8S0E - chains 4 and 6 of the 15 polymer chains in the assembly; structure by electron microscopy, 3.80 A resolution.

Chain 4:
Protein: DNA replication licensing factor MCM4
Organism: Homo sapiens
Notes: EC 3.6.4.12
UniProtKB: P33991 (MCM4_HUMAN); numbering as in UniProt (aligned over 1-863)
Amino-acid sequence (863 residues; numbered 1 to 863; the number before each row is that of its first residue):
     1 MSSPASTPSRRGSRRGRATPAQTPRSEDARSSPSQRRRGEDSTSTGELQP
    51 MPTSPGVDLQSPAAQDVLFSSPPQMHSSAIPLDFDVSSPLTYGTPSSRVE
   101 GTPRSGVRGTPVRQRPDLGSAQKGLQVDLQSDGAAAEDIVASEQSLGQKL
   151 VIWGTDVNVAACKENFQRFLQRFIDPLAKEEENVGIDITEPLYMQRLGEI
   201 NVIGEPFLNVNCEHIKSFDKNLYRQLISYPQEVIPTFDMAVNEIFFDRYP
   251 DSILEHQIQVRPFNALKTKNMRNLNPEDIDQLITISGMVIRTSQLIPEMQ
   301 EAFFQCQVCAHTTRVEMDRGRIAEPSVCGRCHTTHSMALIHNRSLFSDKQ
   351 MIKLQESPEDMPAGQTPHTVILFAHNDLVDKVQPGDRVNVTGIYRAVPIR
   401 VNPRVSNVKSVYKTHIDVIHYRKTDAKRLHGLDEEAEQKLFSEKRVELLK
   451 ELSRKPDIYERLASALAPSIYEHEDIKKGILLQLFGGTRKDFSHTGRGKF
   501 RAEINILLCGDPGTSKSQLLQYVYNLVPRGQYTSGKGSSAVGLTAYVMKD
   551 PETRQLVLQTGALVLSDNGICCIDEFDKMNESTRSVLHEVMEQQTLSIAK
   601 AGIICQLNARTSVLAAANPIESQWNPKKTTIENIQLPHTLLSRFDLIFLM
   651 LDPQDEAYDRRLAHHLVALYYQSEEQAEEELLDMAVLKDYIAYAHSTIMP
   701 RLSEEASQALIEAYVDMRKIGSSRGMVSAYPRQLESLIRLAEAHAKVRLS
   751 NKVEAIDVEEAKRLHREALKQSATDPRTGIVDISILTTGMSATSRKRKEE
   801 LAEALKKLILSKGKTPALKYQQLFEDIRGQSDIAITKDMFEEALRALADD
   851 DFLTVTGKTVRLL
Unresolved in the structure: 1-190, 356-368, 398-413, 424-438, 536-543, 670-679, 722-728, 772-863
Sequence notes: variant M650 (Leu in P33991)
Ion coordination: Zn2+: C306, C309, C328, C331
Ligand contacts: ATP-gamma-S: R497, F500, E592, T639, R643, P731, R732, E735
Curated features (UniProtKB/Swiss-Prot):
  - motif: S642 to D645 (Arginine finger)
  - binding site (ATP): Y471, R497, K516, S517, N618, R643, R732, E735
  - modified residue: S2 (N-acetylserine), S6 (Phosphoserine), T7 (Phosphothreonine), T19 (Phosphothreonine), S26 (Phosphoserine), S31 (Phosphoserine), S32 (Phosphoserine), S34 (Phosphoserine), T102 (Phosphothreonine), S105 (Phosphoserine), T110 (Phosphothreonine), S120 (Phosphoserine), S131 (Phosphoserine), S142 (Phosphoserine), S145 (Phosphoserine), K220 (N6-acetyllysine), K450 (N6-acetyllysine), K858 (N6-acetyllysine)
  - cross-link (Glycyl lysine isopeptide (Lys-Gly)): K439 (interchain with G-Cter in SUMO2), K798 (interchain with G-Cter in SUMO2)
  - natural variant: M650 (L650M: this construct carries the variant)
  - mutagenesis: G364 (G364R: Reduced MCM complex DNA helicase activity. No effect on MCM complex formation. No effect on MCM complex ssDNA binding and ATPase activity)

Chain 6:
Protein: DNA replication licensing factor MCM6
Organism: Homo sapiens
Notes: EC 3.6.4.12
UniProtKB: Q14566 (MCM6_HUMAN); numbering as in UniProt (aligned over 1-821)
Amino-acid sequence (821 residues; row label = number of the first residue in the row):
     1 MDLAAAAEPGAGSQHLEVRDEVAEKCQKLFLDFLEEFQSSDGEIKYLQLA
    51 EELIRPERNTLVVSFVDLEQFNQQLSTTIQEEFYRVYPYLCRALKTFVKD
   101 RKEIPLAKDFYVAFQDLPTRHKIRELTSSRIGLLTRISGQVVRTHPVHPE
   151 LVSGTFLCLDCQTVIRDVEQQFKYTQPNICRNPVCANRRRFLLDTNKSRF
   201 VDFQKVRIQETQAELPRGSIPRSLEVILRAEAVESAQAGDKCDFTGTLIV
   251 VPDVSKLSTPGARAETNSRVSGVDGYETEGIRGLRALGVRDLSYRLVFLA
   301 CCVAPTNPRFGGKELRDEEQTAESIKNQMTVKEWEKVFEMSQDKNLYHNL
   351 CTSLFPTIHGNDEVKRGVLLMLFGGVPKTTGEGTSLRGDINVCIVGDPST
   401 AKSQFLKHVEEFSPRAVYTSGKASSAAGLTAAVVRDEESHEFVIEAGALM
   451 LADNGVCCIDEFDKMDVRDQVAIHEAMEQQTISITKAGVKATLNARTSIL
   501 AAANPISGHYDRSKSLKQNINLSAPIMSRFDLFFILVDECNEVTDYAIAR
   551 RIVDLHSRIEESIDRVYSLDDIRRYLLFARQFKPKISKESEDFIVEQYKH
   601 LRQRDGSGVTKSSWRITVRQLESMIRLSEAMARMHCCDEVQPKHVKEAFR
   651 LLNKSIIRVETPDVNLDQEEEIQMEVDEGAGGINGHADSPAPVNGINGYN
   701 EDINQESAPKASLRLGFSEYCRISNLIVLHLRKVEEEEDESALKRSELVN
   751 WYLKEIESEIDSEEELINKKRIIEKVIHRLTHYDHVLIELTQAGLKGSTE
   801 GSESYEEDPYLVVNPNYLLED
Unresolved in the structure: 1-19, 39-41, 102-109, 173-193, 253-293, 306-326, 605-612, 666-712, 737-742, 792-806, 819-821
Ion coordination: Mg2+: S403 (together with ATP-gamma-S)
Ligand contacts:
  - ATP-gamma-S (AGS; phosphothiophosphoric acid-adenylate ester): L386, E478, P525, R529, V618, R619, E622
  - ATP-gamma-S: T357, I358, H359, P398, S399, T400, A401, K402, S403, Q404, D460, I552
Curated features (UniProtKB/Swiss-Prot):
  - motif: S528 to D531 (Arginine finger)
  - binding site (ATP): H359, S399, T400, A401, K402, S403, N504
  - binding site (ADP): R619, E622
  - modified residue: M1 (N-acetylmethionine), S13 (Phosphoserine), S219 (Phosphoserine), S271 (Phosphoserine), T278 (Phosphothreonine), K643 (N6-acetyllysine), S689 (Phosphoserine), S762 (Phosphoserine), T791 (Phosphothreonine)
  - natural variant: P149 (P149S: Found in a patient with mild developmental delay and autism spectrum disorder; uncertain significance), C158 (C158Y: Found in patients with microcephaly, developmental delay, typical facial characteristics, endocrine disorders, feeding difficulties and urogenital anomalies; uncertain significance), D202 (D202G: Found in a patient with intra-uterine growth restriction, developmental delay and autism spectrum disorder; uncertain significance), G239 (G239S: Found in a patient with endocrine disorders, developmental regression, autism spectrum disorder and epilepsy; uncertain significance)
  - mutagenesis: E757 (E757A/D: Impairs interaction with CTD1), E763 (E763A/D: Impairs interaction with CTD1), L766 (L766A: Impairs interaction with CTD1)

How chain 4 and chain 6 interact:
Contacting residue pairs - 68 pairs, chain 4 then chain 6:
  Q294(4) with R222(6)
  L295(4) with L126(6); T127(6)
  P297(4) with S128(6)
  M299(4) with Y294(6)
  H341(4) with Y294(6)
  N342(4) with Y84(6)
  R343(4) with D20(6), salt bridge; R85(6)
  F346(4) with V250(6), hydrophobic; Y294(6), hydrophobic
  D348(4) with T127(6); S128(6), hydrogen bond
  F492(4) with L555(6), hydrophobic
  H494(4) with E560(6); R565(6), hydrogen bond (backbone-side chain)
  T495(4) with I559(6); I563(6); R565(6), hydrogen bond (backbone-side chain)
  G496(4) with H408(6); E411(6); R565(6)
  R497(4) with T357(6), hydrogen bond (side chain-backbone); Q404(6); H408(6); L555(6)
  F500(4) with Q404(6)
  R554(4) with E437(6)
  V557(4) with I220(6), hydrophobic
  L558(4) with I220(6)
  S582(4) with K422(6)
  S585(4) with K422(6)
  H588(4) with E461(6)
  E589(4) with S420(6)
  Q593(4) with K407(6), hydrogen bond; Y418(6), hydrogen bond; D460(6)
  S597(4) with S420(6); A423(6)
  A599(4) with A423(6); S424(6); S425(6)
  K600(4) with A423(6)
  A601(4) with E445(6)
  G602(4) with E445(6)
  I604(4) with L451(6), hydrophobic
  Q606(4) with R217(6), hydrogen bond; G218(6), hydrogen bond (backbone-backbone)
  L607(4) with G218(6)
  H638(4) with S507(6); H509(6), hydrogen bond
  R643(4) with E461(6), salt bridge
  L702(4) with V553(6), hydrophobic; S557(6)
  S707(4) with V553(6)
  Y714(4) with D545(6); A549(6), hydrophobic
  R718(4) with D538(6), salt bridge; E539(6); C540(6); D545(6), salt bridge
  K719(4) with E542(6), salt bridge
  Y730(4) with S399(6); H509(6)
  P731(4) with S399(6); I552(6), hydrophobic
  L734(4) with I552(6), hydrophobic
  I738(4) with H556(6)
Other interface residues (no listed pair), chain 4 (50 interface residues in all): S293, L556, I603, N608, T639, R701, I711, A729
Other interface residues (no listed pair), chain 6 (62 interface residues in all): S129, I131, Q212, P356, I358, P398, S403, T419, G428, A446, A448, K464, N504, Y546, I548, R550

In short:
50 residues of chain 4 face 62 of chain 6 across their interface; the contacts include 9 hydrogen bonds and 5
salt bridges. Polar contacts include R343(4)-D20(6), R643(4)-E461(6) and R718(4)-D538(6). One ATP-gamma-S
molecule is bound between chain 4 and chain 6.
Here chain 4 is DNA replication licensing factor MCM4 and chain 6 is DNA replication licensing factor MCM6,
both from Homo sapiens. Entry 8S0E (H. sapiens OCCM bound to double stranded DNA) was determined by electron
microscopy, deposited together with 8S09, 8S0A, 8S0B, 8S0C, 8S0D and 8S0F.
